9E8D - chains L and H of the 8 polymer chains in the assembly; structure by electron microscopy, 4.10 A resolution (low resolution: residue-level contacts below are approximate; hydrogen-bond / salt-bridge calls are withheld).

== Chain L ==
Name: Light-chain of scFv clone 1
Organism: Canis lupus familiaris
Notes: antibody fragment or engineered binder
Chain sequence (109 residues; row label = number of the first residue in the row):
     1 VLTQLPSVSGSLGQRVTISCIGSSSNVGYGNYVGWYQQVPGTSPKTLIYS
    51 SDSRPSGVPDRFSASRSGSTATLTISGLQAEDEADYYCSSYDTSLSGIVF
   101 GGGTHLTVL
Not modelled in the structure: 50-59
Disulfides: C20-C88

== Chain H ==
Name: Heavy-chain of scFv clone 1
Organism: Canis lupus familiaris
Notes: antibody fragment or engineered binder
Chain sequence (132 residues; numbered 1 to 132; the number before each row is that of its first residue):
     1 EGQLAESGGDLVKPGGSLRLSCVASGSTFRNSHMTWVRQAPGKGLQWVAN
    51 IDSGAFTTDYVDAVRGRFTVSRDNARNTMYLQMNSLRAEDTAVYYCATMK
   101 TSYCIDENCFSFQAGRGVFDKWGQGTLVTVSS
Disulfides: C22-C96, C104-C109

== Chain L / chain H interface ==
Pairs across the interface (30):
  Y32(L) - Y103(H)
  Y32(L) - Q113(H)
  Y32(L) - G115(H)
  V33(L) - V118(H)
  Y36(L) - G117(H)
  Y36(L) - V118(H)
  Y36(L) - F119(H)
  Y36(L) - W122(H)
  S43(L) - Y95(H)
  S43(L) - G123(H)
  S43(L) - Q124(H)
  P44(L) - W122(H)
  T46(L) - F119(H)
  T46(L) - D120(H)
  Y49(L) - V118(H)
  Y87(L) - Q39(H)
  Y87(L) - K43(H)
  Y87(L) - G44(H)
  Y87(L) - L45(H)
  S89(L) - G117(H)
  S90(L) - G117(H)
  Y91(L) - R116(H)
  G97(L) - W47(H)
  I98(L) - W47(H)
  I98(L) - N50(H)
  I98(L) - M99(H)
  I98(L) - F119(H)
  F100(L) - L45(H)
  F100(L) - W47(H)
  F100(L) - F119(H)
Also at the interface, not in a pair above, chain L (17 interface residues in all): G34, T42, G102
Also at the interface, not in a pair above, chain H (23 interface residues in all): V37, Q46, K100, A114

== Summary ==
The interface between chain L and chain H involves 17 residues on one side and 23 on the other.
Here chain L is Light-chain of scFv clone 1 and chain H is Heavy-chain of scFv clone 1, both from Canis lupus
familiaris. Entry 9E8D (CPV2a capsid complexed with scFv1) was determined by electron microscopy together with
9E60 and 9E89 from the same study.
